PDB entry 3LS0 | X-ray diffraction, 1.80 A resolution | chain A

[Chain A]
Name: Sll1638 protein
From: Synechocystis sp
UniProt: P73048 (P73048_SYNY3); numbering as in UniProt (aligned over 21-149)
Sequence (133 residues; row label = number of the first residue in the row):
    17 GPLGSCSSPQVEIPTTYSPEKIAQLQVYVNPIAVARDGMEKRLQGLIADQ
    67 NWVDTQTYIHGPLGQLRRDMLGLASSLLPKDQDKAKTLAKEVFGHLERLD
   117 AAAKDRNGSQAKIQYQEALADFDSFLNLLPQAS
Disordered / not traced: 17-31, 147-149
Differences from the reference sequence: expression tag (17-20)
UniProt features mapped onto this chain:
  - lipidation: C22 (N-palmitoyl cysteine)

[In short]
Chain A is Sll1638 protein (Synechocystis sp); the structure, Crystal Structure of Cyanobacterial PsbQ from
Synechocystis sp. PCC 6803, was determined by X-ray diffraction (same publication as 3LS1).
